Entry 5MPS (electron microscopy, 3.85 A resolution); this record covers chains 6 and A of the 30 polymer chains in the assembly.

# Chain 6
Molecule: Saccharomyces cerevisiae strain T.52_2H chromosome XII sequence
From: Saccharomyces cerevisiae
Sequence (112 nucleotides; each row starts with the number of its first residue):
     1 GUUCGCGAAG UAACCCUUCG UGGACAUUUG GUCAAUUUGA AACAAUACAG AGAUGAUCAG
    61 CAGUUCCCCU GCAUAAGGAU GAACCGUUUU ACAAAGAGAU UUAUUUCGUU UU
Disordered / not traced: 11-15, 105-112
Bound ions: Mg2+ site 1: G60, U80; Mg2+ site 2: C61, G77; Mg2+ site 3: G78, U80; K+ site 1 near G81 (its only coordinating residue here)
What the authors report for this chain:
  - conformationally variable residues: A51

# Chain A
Molecule: Pre-mRNA-splicing factor 8
From: Saccharomyces cerevisiae
Reference sequence: P33334 (PRP8_YEAST); residues 1-2413 here = UniProt positions 1-2413
Chain sequence (2413 residues; each row starts with the number of its first residue):
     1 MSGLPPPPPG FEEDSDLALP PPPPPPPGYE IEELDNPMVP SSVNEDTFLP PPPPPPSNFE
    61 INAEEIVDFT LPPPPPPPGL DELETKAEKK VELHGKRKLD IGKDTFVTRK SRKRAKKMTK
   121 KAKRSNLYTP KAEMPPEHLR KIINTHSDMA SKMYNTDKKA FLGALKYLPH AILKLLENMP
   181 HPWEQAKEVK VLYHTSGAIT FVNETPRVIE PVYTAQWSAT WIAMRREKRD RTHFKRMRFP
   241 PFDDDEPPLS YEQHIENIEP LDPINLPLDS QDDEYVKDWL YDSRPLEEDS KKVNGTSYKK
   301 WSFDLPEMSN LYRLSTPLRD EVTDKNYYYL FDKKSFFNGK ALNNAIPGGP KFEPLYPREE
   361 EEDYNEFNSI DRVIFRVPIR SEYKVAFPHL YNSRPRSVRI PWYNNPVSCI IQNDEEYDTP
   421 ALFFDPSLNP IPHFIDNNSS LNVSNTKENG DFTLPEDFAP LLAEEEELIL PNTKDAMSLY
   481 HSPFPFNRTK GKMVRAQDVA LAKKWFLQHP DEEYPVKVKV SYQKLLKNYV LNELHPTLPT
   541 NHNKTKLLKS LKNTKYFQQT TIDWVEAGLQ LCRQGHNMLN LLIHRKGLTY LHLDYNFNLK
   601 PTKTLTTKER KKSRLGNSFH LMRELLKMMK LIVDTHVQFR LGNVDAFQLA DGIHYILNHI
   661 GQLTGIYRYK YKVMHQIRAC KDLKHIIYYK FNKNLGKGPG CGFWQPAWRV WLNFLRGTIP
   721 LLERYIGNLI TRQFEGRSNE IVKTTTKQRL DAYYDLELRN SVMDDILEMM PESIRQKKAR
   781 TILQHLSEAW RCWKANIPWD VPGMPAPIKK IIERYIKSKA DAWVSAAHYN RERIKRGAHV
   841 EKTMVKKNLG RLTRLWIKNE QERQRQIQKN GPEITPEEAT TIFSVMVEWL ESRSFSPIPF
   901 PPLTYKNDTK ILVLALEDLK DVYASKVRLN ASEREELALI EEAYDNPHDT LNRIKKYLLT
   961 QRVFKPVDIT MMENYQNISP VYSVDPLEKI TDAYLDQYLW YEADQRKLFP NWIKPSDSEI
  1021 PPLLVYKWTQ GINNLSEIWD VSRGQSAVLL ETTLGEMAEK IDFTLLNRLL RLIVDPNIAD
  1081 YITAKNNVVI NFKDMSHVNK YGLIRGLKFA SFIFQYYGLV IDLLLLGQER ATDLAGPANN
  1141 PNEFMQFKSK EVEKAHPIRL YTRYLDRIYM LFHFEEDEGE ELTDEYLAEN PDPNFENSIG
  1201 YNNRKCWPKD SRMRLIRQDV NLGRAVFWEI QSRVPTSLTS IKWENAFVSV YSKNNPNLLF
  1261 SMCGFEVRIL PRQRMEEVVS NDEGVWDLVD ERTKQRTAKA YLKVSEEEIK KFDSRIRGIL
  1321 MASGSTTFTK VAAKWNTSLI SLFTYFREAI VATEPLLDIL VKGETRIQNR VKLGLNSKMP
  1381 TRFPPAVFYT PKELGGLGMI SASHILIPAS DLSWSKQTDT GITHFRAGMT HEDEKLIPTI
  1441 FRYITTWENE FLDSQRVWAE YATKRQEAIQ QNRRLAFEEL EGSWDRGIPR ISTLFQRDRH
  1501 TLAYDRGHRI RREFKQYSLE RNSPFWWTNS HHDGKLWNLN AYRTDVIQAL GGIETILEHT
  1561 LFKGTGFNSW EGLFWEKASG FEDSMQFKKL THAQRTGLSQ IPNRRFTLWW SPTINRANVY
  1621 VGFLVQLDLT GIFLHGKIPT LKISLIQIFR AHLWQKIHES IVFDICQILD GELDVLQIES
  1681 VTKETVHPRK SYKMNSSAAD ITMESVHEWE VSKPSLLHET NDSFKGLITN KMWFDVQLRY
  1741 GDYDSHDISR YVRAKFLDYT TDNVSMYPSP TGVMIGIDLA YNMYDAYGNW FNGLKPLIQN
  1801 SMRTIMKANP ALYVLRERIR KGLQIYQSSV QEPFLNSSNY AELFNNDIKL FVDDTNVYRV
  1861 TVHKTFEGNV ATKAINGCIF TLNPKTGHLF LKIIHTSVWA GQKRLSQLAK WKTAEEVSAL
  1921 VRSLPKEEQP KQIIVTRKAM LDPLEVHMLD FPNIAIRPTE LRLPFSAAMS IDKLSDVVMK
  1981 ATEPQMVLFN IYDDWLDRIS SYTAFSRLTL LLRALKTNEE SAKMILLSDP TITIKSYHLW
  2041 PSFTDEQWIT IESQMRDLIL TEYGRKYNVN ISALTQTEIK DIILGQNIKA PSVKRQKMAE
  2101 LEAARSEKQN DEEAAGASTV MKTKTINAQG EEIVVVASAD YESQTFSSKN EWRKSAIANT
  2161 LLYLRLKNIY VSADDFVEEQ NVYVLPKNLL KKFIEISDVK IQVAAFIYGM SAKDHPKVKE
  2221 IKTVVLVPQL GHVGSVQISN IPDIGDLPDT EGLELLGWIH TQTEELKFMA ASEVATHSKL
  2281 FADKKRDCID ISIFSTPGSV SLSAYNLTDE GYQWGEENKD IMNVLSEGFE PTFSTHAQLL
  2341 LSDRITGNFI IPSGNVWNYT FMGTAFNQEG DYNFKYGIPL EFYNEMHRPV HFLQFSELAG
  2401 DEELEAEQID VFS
Disordered / not traced: 1-126, 358-366, 429-455, 1576-1599, 2101-2413
Small-molecule neighbours: inositol hexakisphosphate (IHP): Arg236, Lys517, Tyr655, His659, Lys681, Lys684, His685, Tyr688, Tyr689, Asn692, Lys697, Gly698, Asn1618
UniProt features mapped onto this chain:
  - region: Met1585 to Leu1598 (Important for branch point selection)
  - mutagenesis: His1658 (H1658S: No effect on viability), Glu1684 (E1684Q: No effect on viability), His1687 (H1687S: No effect on viability), Asp1700 (D1700N: No effect on viability), Asp1735 (D1735N: No effect on viability), Asp1853 (D1853A: Alters protein folding. Severely impaired growth. Strongly reduced growth at 35 degrees Celsius; when associated with A-1854; D1853N: Reduced growth at 30 degrees Celsius ...), Asp1854 (D1854A: Reduced growth at 30 degrees Celsius. Strongly reduced growth at 16 degrees Celsius. Strongly reduced growth at 35 degrees Celsius; when associated with A-1853 ...), Thr1855 (T1855A: Reduced growth at 30 degrees Celsius. Strongly reduced growth at 16 degrees Celsius), Thr1936 (T1936A: Reduced growth at 30 degrees Celsius. Strongly reduced growth at 16 degrees Celsius), Arg1937 (R1937K: Severely impaired growth. Reduced growth at 30 degrees Celsius. Strongly reduced growth at 16 degrees Celsius)
What the authors report for this chain:
  - mutagenesis - R1753A: decreased catalytic activity on exon ligation (citing earlier work)
  - conformationally variable residues (order/disorder transition): Ala2090 to Asn2110

# Interface between chain 6 and chain A
Residue-residue contacts - 72 pairs, chain 6 then chain A:
  G30(6) - Lys555(A)  hydrogen bond to the phosphate
  G31(6) - Lys555(A)  salt bridge to the phosphate
  G31(6) - Tyr556(A)  phosphate contact
  A35(6) - Lys152(A)  phosphate contact
  A35(6) - Met153(A)  hydrogen bond to the phosphate
  U36(6) - Ser151(A)  phosphate contact
  U36(6) - Lys152(A)  hydrogen bond to the phosphate
  A42(6) - Lys612(A)  sugar contact
  A44(6) - Lys603(A)  hydrogen bond to the sugar
  A44(6) - Thr606(A)  hydrogen bond to the phosphate
  A45(6) - Thr606(A)  phosphate contact
  U46(6) - Ala1900(A)  phosphate contact
  U46(6) - Gly1901(A)  phosphate contact
  A47(6) - Lys1873(A)  phosphate contact
  A47(6) - Ala1900(A)  phosphate contact
  C48(6) - Lys1873(A)  salt bridge to the phosphate
  A49(6) - His1863(A)  salt bridge to the phosphate
  A49(6) - Thr1865(A)  phosphate contact
  A49(6) - Glu1867(A)  hydrogen bond to the sugar
  A49(6) - Ala1871(A)  phosphate contact
  G50(6) - Thr1865(A)  hydrogen bond to the phosphate
  G50(6) - Glu1867(A)  phosphate contact
  G50(6) - Asn1869(A)  hydrogen bond to the phosphate
  G50(6) - Val1870(A)  phosphate contact
  G50(6) - Lys1903(A)  hydrogen bond to the base
  A51(6) - Glu1867(A)  phosphate contact
  C61(6) - Gln748(A)  sugar contact
  C61(6) - Arg749(A)  sugar contact
  C61(6) - Ala752(A)  base contact
  A62(6) - Gln748(A)  hydrogen bond to the phosphate
  A62(6) - Arg749(A)  salt bridge to the phosphate
  A62(6) - Ala752(A)  sugar contact
  A62(6) - Tyr753(A)  phosphate contact
  A62(6) - Leu756(A)  sugar contact
  G63(6) - Tyr753(A)  hydrogen bond to the phosphate
  G63(6) - Leu756(A)  sugar contact
  C69(6) - Arg737(A)  salt bridge to the phosphate
  U70(6) - Lys586(A)  salt bridge to the phosphate
  U70(6) - Lys612(A)  sugar contact
  U70(6) - Arg614(A)  hydrogen bond to the sugar
  U70(6) - Arg737(A)  salt bridge to the phosphate
  G71(6) - Lys586(A)  salt bridge to the phosphate
  G71(6) - Arg614(A)  sugar contact
  G71(6) - Leu615(A)  phosphate contact
  G71(6) - Gly616(A)  sugar contact
  G71(6) - Arg732(A)  salt bridge to the phosphate
  G71(6) - Gln733(A)  phosphate contact
  G71(6) - Arg737(A)  hydrogen bond to the base
  C72(6) - Gly616(A)  phosphate contact
  C72(6) - Asn617(A)  hydrogen bond to the phosphate
  C72(6) - Ser618(A)  hydrogen bond to the phosphate
  C72(6) - Phe619(A)  phosphate contact
  C72(6) - Tyr725(A)  stacking on the base
  C72(6) - Asn728(A)  hydrogen bond to the sugar
  C72(6) - Leu729(A)  phosphate contact
  C72(6) - Arg732(A)  salt bridge to the phosphate
  A73(6) - Asn728(A)  phosphate contact
  A73(6) - Arg732(A)  salt bridge to the phosphate
  U74(6) - Ile741(A)  phosphate contact
  U74(6) - Val742(A)  sugar contact
  U74(6) - Thr744(A)  hydrogen bond to the phosphate
  A75(6) - Lys743(A)  salt bridge to the phosphate
  A75(6) - Thr744(A)  hydrogen bond to the phosphate
  A75(6) - Thr746(A)  phosphate contact
  A75(6) - Arg749(A)  salt bridge to the phosphate
  A76(6) - Lys743(A)  base contact
  A76(6) - Thr746(A)  hydrogen bond to the phosphate
  A76(6) - Gln748(A)  hydrogen bond to the phosphate
  A76(6) - Arg749(A)  salt bridge to the phosphate
  G77(6) - Gln748(A)  hydrogen bond to the phosphate
  G78(6) - Lys611(A)  hydrogen bond to the phosphate
  A79(6) - Lys611(A)  salt bridge to the phosphate
Also at the interface, not in a pair above, chain 6 (33 interface residues in all): C33, A34, A40, A41, C43, C68
Also at the interface, not in a pair above, chain A (49 interface residues in all): Thr156, His584, Gly587, Tyr590, Lys608, Glu609, Asn739

# Overview
33 residues of chain 6 face 49 of chain A across their interface, with 22 hydrogen bonds, 15 salt bridges and
1 aromatic stacking contact. Polar pairs include G50(6)-Lys1903(A), G71(6)-Arg737(A) and A44(6)-Lys603(A).
Chain A binds inositol hexakisphosphate. The paper reports that R1753A of chain A reduces catalytic activity
on exon ligation; conformational variability at A51(6) and Ala2090(A).
Here chain 6 is Saccharomyces cerevisiae strain T.52_2H chromosome XII sequence and chain A is
Pre-mRNA-splicing factor 8, both from Saccharomyces cerevisiae. Entry 5MPS (Structure of a spliceosome
remodeled for exon ligation) was determined by electron microscopy, deposited together with 5MQ0.
